PDB entry 9IKY | X-ray diffraction, 3.45 A resolution | chains o and p of the 5 polymer chains in the assembly

== Chain o ==
Molecule: MHC class I antigen
From: Homo sapiens
Reference sequence: A0A6M6CC39 (A0A6M6CC39_HUMAN); residues 1-275 here correspond to UniProt positions 25-299 (UniProt number = residue number + 24)
Sequence (275 residues; each row starts with the number of its first residue):
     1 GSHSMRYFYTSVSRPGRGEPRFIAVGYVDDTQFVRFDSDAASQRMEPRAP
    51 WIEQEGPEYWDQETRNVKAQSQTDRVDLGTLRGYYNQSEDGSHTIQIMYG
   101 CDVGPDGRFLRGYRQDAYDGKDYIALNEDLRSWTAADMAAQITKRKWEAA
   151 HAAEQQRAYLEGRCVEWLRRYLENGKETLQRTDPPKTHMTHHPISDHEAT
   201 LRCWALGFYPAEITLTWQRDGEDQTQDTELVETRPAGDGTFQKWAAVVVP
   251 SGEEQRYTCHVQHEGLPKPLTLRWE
Not modelled in the structure: 275
Disulfides: Cys-101/Cys-164, Cys-203/Cys-259

== Chain p ==
Molecule: Beta-2-microglobulin
From: Homo sapiens
Reference sequence: P61769 (B2MG_HUMAN); residues 1-99 here correspond to UniProt positions 21-119 (UniProt number = residue number + 20)
Sequence (100 residues; row label = number of the first residue in the row; numbering starts at 0):
     0 MIQRTPKIQVYSRHPAENGKSNFLNCYVSGFHPSDIEVDLLKNGERIEKV
    50 EHSDLSFSKDWSFYLLYYTEFTPTEKDEYACRVNHVTLSQPKIVKWDRDM
Construct notes: initiating methionine (0)
Disulfides: Cys-25/Cys-80
Curated features (UniProtKB/Swiss-Prot):
  - modified residue: Gln-2 (Pyrrolidone carboxylic acid)
  - glycosylation: Ile-1 (N-linked (Glc) (glycation) isoleucine), Lys-19 (N-linked (Glc) (glycation) lysine), Lys-41 (N-linked (Glc) (glycation) lysine), Lys-48 (N-linked (Glc) (glycation) lysine), Lys-58 (N-linked (Glc) (glycation) lysine), Lys-91 (N-linked (Glc) (glycation) lysine), Lys-94 (N-linked (Glc) (glycation) lysine)

== Interface between chain o and chain p ==
Residue-residue contacts - 54 pairs, chain o then chain p:
  Phe-8(o) with Ser-55(p); Phe-56(p), hydrophobic
  Tyr-9(o) with Phe-56(p)
  Thr-10(o) with Leu-54(p); Phe-56(p); Phe-62(p)
  Val-12(o) with Ser-33(p)
  Ile-23(o) with Leu-54(p), hydrophobic
  Val-25(o) with Asp-53(p); Leu-54(p)
  Tyr-27(o) with Tyr-63(p)
  Gln-32(o) with Asp-53(p), hydrogen bond
  Arg-35(o) with Asp-53(p), salt bridge
  Arg-48(o) with Asp-53(p), salt bridge
  Thr-94(o) with His-31(p)
  Gln-96(o) with His-31(p), hydrogen bond; Phe-56(p); Trp-60(p), hydrogen bond (side chain-backbone); Phe-62(p)
  Ile-97(o) with Phe-56(p)
  Gln-115(o) with Trp-60(p)
  Asp-116(o) with Trp-60(p)
  Ala-117(o) with Trp-60(p), hydrophobic
  Asp-119(o) with Met-0(p); His-31(p)
  Gly-120(o) with His-31(p), hydrogen bond (backbone-side chain); Trp-60(p)
  Lys-121(o) with Met-0(p); Ile-1(p)
  Asp-122(o) with Trp-60(p), hydrogen bond
  His-192(o) with Asp-98(p), salt bridge
  Arg-202(o) with Asp-98(p), salt bridge; Met-99(p)
  Trp-204(o) with Asp-98(p); Met-99(p)
  Val-231(o) with Gln-8(p)
  Glu-232(o) with Lys-6(p); Gln-8(p); Tyr-26(p), hydrogen bond; Ser-28(p), hydrogen bond
  Arg-234(o) with Gln-8(p), hydrogen bond; Tyr-10(p); Met-99(p), hydrogen bond (side chain-backbone)
  Pro-235(o) with Tyr-10(p), hydrogen bond (backbone-side chain); Tyr-26(p); Leu-65(p), hydrophobic
  Ala-236(o) with Arg-12(p), hydrogen bond (backbone-side chain); Asn-24(p), hydrogen bond (backbone-side chain)
  Gly-237(o) with Arg-12(p), hydrogen bond (backbone-side chain)
  Asp-238(o) with Arg-12(p)
  Gln-242(o) with Tyr-10(p); Ser-11(p); Arg-12(p), hydrogen bond (side chain-backbone)
  Trp-244(o) with Met-99(p), hydrogen bond (side chain-backbone)
Other interface residues (no listed pair), chain o (36 interface residues in all): Ser-92, Met-98, Leu-206, Thr-233
Other interface residues (no listed pair), chain p (25 interface residues in all): His-13, Pro-32, Asp-59

== In short ==
36 residues of chain o and 25 residues of chain p are in contact; the contacts include 15 hydrogen bonds and 4
salt bridges. Polar pairs include Arg-35(o)/Asp-53(p), Arg-48(o)/Asp-53(p) and His-192(o)/Asp-98(p).
Here chain o is MHC class I antigen and chain p is Beta-2-microglobulin, both from Homo sapiens. Entry 9IKY
(Crystal structure of 1-2C-T96F TCR in complex with HLA-A*11:01 bound to KRAS-G12V peptide (VVGAVGVGK)) was
determined by X-ray diffraction.
